Entry 3JRT (X-ray diffraction, 2.30 A resolution); this record covers chain A.

Chain A:
Molecule: Integron cassette protein Vpc_cass2
Organism: Vibrio paracholerae
Chain sequence (192 residues; each row starts with the number of its first residue; numbers below 1 keep their minus sign (Mse-20 is residue -20)):
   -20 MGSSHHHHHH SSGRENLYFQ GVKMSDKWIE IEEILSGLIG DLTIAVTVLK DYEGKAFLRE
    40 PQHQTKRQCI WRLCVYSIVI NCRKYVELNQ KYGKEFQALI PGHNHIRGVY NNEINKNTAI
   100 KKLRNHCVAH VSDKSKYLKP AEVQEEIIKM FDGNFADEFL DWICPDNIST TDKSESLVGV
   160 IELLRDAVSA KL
Disordered / not traced: -20 to -1, 75-78, 170-171
Modified positions: Mse-20 (selenomethionine); Mse3 (selenomethionine; parent Met); Mse129 (selenomethionine; parent Met)
Reported in the primary citation:
  - self-association interface (contacts with another copy of this molecule); pairs are residue here / residue on that copy: Glu66-His109, Val107, Ala108

Summary:
From the paper: a self-association interface involving Glu66, Val107 and Ala108.
Chain A is Integron cassette protein Vpc_cass2 (Vibrio paracholerae); the structure, Structure from the mobile
metagenome of V. paracholerae: Integron cassette protein Vpc_cass2, was determined by X-ray diffraction (same
publication as 3IF4, 3IMO, 3FUY, 3FXH and 3FY6).
